5V06 - chains Z and A of the 3 polymer chains in the assembly; structure by X-ray diffraction, 2.75 A resolution.

Chain Z:
Protein: Exonuclease 1
From: Homo sapiens
Notes: EC 3.1.-.-
UniProt: Q9UQ84 (EXO1_HUMAN); residue numbers follow UniProt; this construct covers 1-352
Chain sequence (358 residues; row label = number of the first residue in the row):
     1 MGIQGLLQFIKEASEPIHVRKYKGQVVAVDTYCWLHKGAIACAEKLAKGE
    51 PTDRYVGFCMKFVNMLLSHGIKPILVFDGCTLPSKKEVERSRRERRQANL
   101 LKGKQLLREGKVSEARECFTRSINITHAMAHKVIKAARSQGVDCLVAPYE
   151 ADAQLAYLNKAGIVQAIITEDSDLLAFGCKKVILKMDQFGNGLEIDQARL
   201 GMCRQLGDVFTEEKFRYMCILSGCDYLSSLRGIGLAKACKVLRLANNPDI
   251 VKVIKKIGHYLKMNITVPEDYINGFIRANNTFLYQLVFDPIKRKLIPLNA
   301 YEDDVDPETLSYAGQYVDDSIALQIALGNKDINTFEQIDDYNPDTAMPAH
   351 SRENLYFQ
Disordered / not traced: 1, 347-354, 358
Differences from the reference sequence: expression tag (353-358)
Ion coordination: Mn2+ site 1: Asp-152, Asp-171, Asp-173 (shared with 1 residue of chain B); Mn2+ site 2: Asp-152 (shared with 2 residues of chain B); Na+: Ser-222, Ser-229, Ile-233 (shared with DT4(A) of chain A)
Curated features (UniProtKB/Swiss-Prot):
  - binding site (Mg(2+)): Asp-30, Asp-78, Glu-150, Asp-152, Asp-171, Asp-173, Asp-225, Asp-270
  - natural variant: Glu-109 (E109K: Abrogates exonuclease activity)
  - mutagenesis: Asp-78 (D78A: Abrogates double-stranded DNA exonuclease activity and endonuclease activity against 5'-overhanging flap structures. Also reduces DNA-binding to 5'-overhanging flap structures), Asp-173 (D173A: Abrogates double-stranded DNA exonuclease activity and endonuclease activity against 5'-overhanging flap structures. No effect on DNA-binding to 5'-overhanging flap structures), Asp-225 (D225A: Abrogates double-stranded DNA exonuclease activity and endonuclease activity against 5'-overhanging flap structures. Also enhances DNA-binding to 5'-overhanging flap structures)
From the paper describing this entry:
  - Mn2+ coordination: Asp-152, Asp-171, Asp-173
  - Mn2+ coordination through a water molecule: Asp-30, Asp-78
  - catalytic residues: Gly-2, Lys-85, Arg-92, Asp-225
  - binding site for the 10-nt DNA strand: His-36, Lys-85, Arg-92
  - contacts within the chain: Lys-85/Glu-150
  - conformationally variable residues (side-chain flip): Tyr-32, His-36, Lys-85, Glu-150
  - mutagenesis - Y32A (20-fold), H36A (150-fold): decreased catalytic activity (citing earlier work)
  - catalytic residues: Asp-30, Asp-78, Asp-152, Asp-171, Asp-173 (by similarity / conservation)

Chain A:
Molecule: 13-nt DNA strand
Sequence (13 nucleotides; each row starts with the number of its first residue):
     1 CGCTAGTCGACAT
Ion coordination: Na+: DT4 (shared with Ser-222(Z), Ser-229(Z), Ile-233(Z) of chain Z)

Interface between chain Z and chain A:
Contacting residue pairs - 24 pairs, chain Z then chain A:
  Lys-37(Z) / DA10(A)  base contact
  Lys-37(Z) / DC11(A)  sugar contact
  Ile-40(Z) / DA10(A)  base contact
  Ile-40(Z) / DC11(A)  base contact
  Ala-41(Z) / DC11(A)  base contact
  Ala-41(Z) / DA12(A)  sugar contact
  Arg-54(Z) / DT13(A)  salt bridge to the phosphate
  Phe-58(Z) / DA12(A)  phosphate contact
  Arg-121(Z) / DC8(A)  base contact
  Arg-121(Z) / DG9(A)  hydrogen bond to the base
  Ser-229(Z) / DT4(A)  phosphate contact
  Leu-230(Z) / DT4(A)  phosphate contact
  Arg-231(Z) / DT4(A)  phosphate contact
  Arg-231(Z) / DA5(A)  salt bridge to the phosphate
  Gly-232(Z) / DC3(A)  phosphate contact
  Gly-232(Z) / DT4(A)  hydrogen bond to the phosphate
  Ile-233(Z) / DC3(A)  hydrogen bond to the phosphate
  Ile-233(Z) / DT4(A)  hydrogen bond to the phosphate
  Gly-234(Z) / DC3(A)  hydrogen bond to the phosphate
  Leu-235(Z) / DC3(A)  phosphate contact
  Ala-236(Z) / DG2(A)  phosphate contact
  Ala-236(Z) / DC3(A)  hydrogen bond to the phosphate
  Lys-237(Z) / DG2(A)  phosphate contact
  Lys-237(Z) / DC3(A)  hydrogen bond to the phosphate
Other interface residues (no listed pair), chain Z (18 interface residues in all): Gln-4, His-36, Arg-116

Overview:
18 residues of chain Z and 10 residues of chain A are in contact; the contacts include 7 hydrogen bonds and 2
salt bridges. Among the polar pairs are Arg-121(Z)/DG9(A), Gly-232(Z)/DT4(A) and Ile-233(Z)/DC3(A). From the
paper: catalytic residues Gly-2(Z), Lys-85(Z) and Arg-92(Z) among others; Y32A and H36A of chain Z reduce
catalytic activity.
Chain Z is Exonuclease 1 (Homo sapiens) and chain A is a 13-nt DNA strand; the structure, Crystal structure of
human exonuclease 1 Exo1 (WT) in complex with 5' recessed-end DNA (rIV), was determined by X-ray diffraction
together with 5UZV, 5V04, 5V05, 5V07, 5V08, 5V09 and 4 further entries from the same study.
